PDB entry 1XR0 | solution NMR | chains A and B

[Chain A]
Molecule: Basic fibroblast growth factor receptor 1
Notes: fragment: Sequence database residues 409-430 from the juxtamembrane region of hFGFR1
UniProtKB: P11362 (FGFR1_HUMAN); numbering as in UniProt (aligned over 409-430)
Amino-acid sequence (22 residues; numbered 409 to 430; the number before each row is that of its first residue):
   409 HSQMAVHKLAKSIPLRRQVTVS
Curated features (UniProtKB/Swiss-Prot):
  - site: T428, V429 (Breakpoint for translocation to form CEP43-FGFR1 or FGFR1-CEP43 fusion proteins)

[Chain B]
Molecule: FGFR signalling adaptor SNT-1
Source organism: Homo sapiens
Notes: fragment: PTB domain at the N terminus
UniProtKB: Q8WU20 (FRS2_HUMAN); residues 11-136 here = UniProt positions 11-136
Amino-acid sequence (129 residues; each row starts with the number of its first residue):
     8 MGSDTVPDNHRNKFKVINVDDDGNELGSGIMELTDTELILYTRKRDSVKW
    58 HYLCLRRYGYDSNLFSFESGRRCQTGQGIFAFKCARAEELFNMLQEIMQN
   108 NSINVVEEPVVERNNHQTELEVPRTPRTP
Differences from the reference sequence: cloning artifact (8-10)
Reported in the primary citation:
  - mutagenesis - R63Q/R78Q: abolished binding to TRKB
  - mutagenesis - R63Q/R78Q: unchanged binding to Basic fibroblast growth factor receptor 1 (chain A)

[Chain A / chain B interface]
Residue-residue contacts - 72 pairs, chain A then chain B:
  H409(A) with Q81(B); T82(B)
  S410(A) with D53(B); Q81(B)
  Q411(A) with R50(B); D53(B)
  M412(A) with T49(B); D53(B); S54(B); V55(B); Q81(B); T82(B)
  A413(A) with N25(B); T49(B); V55(B)
  V414(A) with N25(B); L47(B); V55(B); W57(B); F74(B); T82(B); F87(B); F89(B)
  H415(A) with V26(B); D27(B); L33(B); I86(B); F87(B)
  K416(A) with D28(B); I86(B)
  L417(A) with D27(B); D28(B); I86(B); A88(B)
  A418(A) with I86(B)
  K419(A) with I86(B)
  S420(A) with I86(B)
  I421(A) with L71(B); S73(B)
  P422(A) with D68(B)
  L423(A) with G66(B); Y67(B); D68(B); S73(B)
  R424(A) with Y67(B); D68(B)
  R425(A) with Y67(B)
  Q426(A) with V113(B); E114(B); E115(B); P116(B)
  V427(A) with R64(B); Y65(B); F98(B); V112(B); V113(B); E114(B)
  T428(A) with R63(B); R64(B); V112(B); V113(B)
  V429(A) with L62(B); R63(B); R64(B); Y65(B); M105(B); N111(B); V112(B)
  S430(A) with L60(B); L62(B); R63(B); N111(B)
Also at the interface, not in a pair above, chain B (40 interface residues in all): C61, S69, Q102
From the paper, about this interface:
  - pairs named by the authors: R424(A)-D68(B), L47(B)-V414(A), V55(B)-V414(A), W57(B)-V414(A), F74(B)-V414(A), T82(B)-V414(A), F87(B)-V414(A), F89(B)-V414(A)
  - interface residues, chain A: M412(A), V414(A), K416(A), L417(A), K419(A), I421(A), L423(A), Q426(A), V427(A), V429(A)
  - hot spots on chain A (mutagenesis) - L423A, V429A: abolished binding to FGFR signalling adaptor SNT-1 (chain B)
  - hot spots on chain A (mutagenesis) - V414A, L417A, R425A, V427A: decreased binding to FGFR signalling adaptor SNT-1 (chain B)
  - interface residues, chain B: D27(B), D28(B), L62(B), Y65(B), L71(B), I86(B), A88(B), F98(B), M105(B), V112(B)

[In short]
22 residues of chain A face 40 of chain B across their interface. The authors report contacts between R424(A)
and D68(B), L47(B) and V414(A) and V55(B) and V414(A) among others. From the paper: V414A, L417A and R425A of
chain A, among others, reduce binding to FGFR signalling adaptor SNT-1 (chain B); interface residues M412(A),
V414(A) and D27(B) among others; 7 substitutions were tested in all.
Chain A is Basic fibroblast growth factor receptor 1 and chain B is FGFR signalling adaptor SNT-1 (Homo
sapiens); the structure, Structural Basis of SNT PTB Domain Interactions with Distinct Neurotrophic Receptors,
was determined by solution NMR.
